PDB entry 8WLG | X-ray diffraction, 2.55 A resolution | chain A

== Chain A ==
Name: Polyhedrin, Myc proto-oncogene protein
From: Bombyx mori cytoplasmic polyhedrosis virus
UniProt: chimeric construct of P11041, P01106: residues 1-14 from P11041 (PYHD_CPVBM) positions 1-14 (same numbers); residues 15-24 from P01106 positions 417-426 (UniProt number = residue number + 402); residues 25-248 from P11041 (PYHD_CPVBM) positions 25-248 (same numbers)
Sequence (248 residues; numbered 1 to 248; the number before each row is that of its first residue):
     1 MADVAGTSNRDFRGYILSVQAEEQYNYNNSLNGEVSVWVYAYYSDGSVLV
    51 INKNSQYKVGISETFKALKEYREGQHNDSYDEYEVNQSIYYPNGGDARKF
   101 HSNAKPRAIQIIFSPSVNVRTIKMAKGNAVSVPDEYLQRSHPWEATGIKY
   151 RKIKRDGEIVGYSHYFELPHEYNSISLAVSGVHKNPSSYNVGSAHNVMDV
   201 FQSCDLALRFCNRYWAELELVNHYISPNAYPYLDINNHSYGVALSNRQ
Disordered / not traced: 1-11, 69-104, 128-135, 171-173, 186-195, 245-248
Curated features (UniProtKB/Swiss-Prot):
  - glycosylation (N-linked (GlcNAc...) asparagine): Asn28, Asn77, Asn86, Asn237

== Overview ==
Chain A is Polyhedrin, Myc proto-oncogene protein (Bombyx mori cytoplasmic polyhedrosis virus); the structure,
Crystal structure of Cypovirus Polyhedra mutant fused with c-Myc fragment, was determined by X-ray diffraction
together with 8X8S, 8X8V and 8J2Q from the same study.
